3LAJ - chains D and L of the 12 polymer chains in the assembly; structure by X-ray diffraction, 2.31 A resolution.

Chain D:
Protein: Arginine repressor
Source organism: Mycobacterium tuberculosis
UniProt: P0A4Y8 (ARGR_MYCTU); residue numbers follow UniProt; this construct covers 1-170
Sequence (170 residues; row label = number of the first residue in the row):
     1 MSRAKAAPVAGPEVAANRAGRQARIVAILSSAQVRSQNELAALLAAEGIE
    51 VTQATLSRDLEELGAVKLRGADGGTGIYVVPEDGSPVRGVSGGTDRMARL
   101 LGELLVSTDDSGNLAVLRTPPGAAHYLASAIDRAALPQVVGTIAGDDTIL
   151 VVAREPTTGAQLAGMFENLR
Disordered / not traced: 1-15
Residues lining bound ligands:
  - arginine (ARG), molecule 1: Pro121, Gly122, Asp146
  - arginine (ARG), molecule 2: His125, Ala128, Ser129, Asp132, Thr142, Ile143, Ala144
  - arginine (ARG), molecule 3: Gly145, Asp146, Asp147, Thr148

Chain L:
Molecule: 16-nt DNA strand
Notes: fragment: ARG box DNA segment, strand H
Sequence (16 nucleotides; numbered 1 to 16; the number before each row is that of its first residue):
     1 TTGCATCGTTATGCAA

Chain D / chain L interface:
Residue-residue contacts (15; chain D residue first):
  Arg18(D) - DT1(L)  sugar contact
  Arg18(D) - DT2(L)  phosphate contact
  Arg21(D) - DT2(L)  salt bridge to the phosphate
  Glu50(D) - DG3(L)  phosphate contact
  Val51(D) - DG3(L)  phosphate contact
  Thr52(D) - DG3(L)  hydrogen bond to the phosphate
  Thr52(D) - DC4(L)  phosphate contact
  Ala54(D) - DC4(L)  base contact
  Thr55(D) - DT2(L)  sugar contact
  Thr55(D) - DG3(L)  hydrogen bond to the phosphate
  Arg58(D) - DG3(L)  hydrogen bond to the base
  Arg58(D) - DC4(L)  base contact
  Arg69(D) - DA11(L)  salt bridge to the phosphate
  Thr75(D) - DA11(L)  hydrogen bond to the phosphate
  Thr75(D) - DT12(L)  phosphate contact
Interface residues without a listed pair, chain L (7 interface residues in all): DA5

Summary:
10 residues of chain D face 7 of chain L across their interface; the contacts include 4 hydrogen bonds and 2
salt bridges. Polar pairs include Arg58(D)-DG3(L), Thr52(D)-DG3(L) and Thr55(D)-DG3(L). Chain D binds 3 copies
of arginine.
Chain D is Arginine repressor (Mycobacterium tuberculosis) and chain L is a 16-nt DNA strand; the structure,
The Structure of the Intermediate Complex of the Arginine Repressor from Mycobacterium tuberculosis Bound to
its ..., was determined by X-ray diffraction (same publication as 3LAP).
